7SC7 - chains AP and AQ of the 86 polymer chains in the assembly; structure by electron microscopy, 2.80 A resolution.

Chain AP:
Molecule: Allophycocyanin alpha chain
Source organism: Synechocystis sp. PCC 6803 substr. Kazusa
Reference sequence: Q01951 (PHAA_SYNY3); residue numbers follow UniProt; this construct covers 1-161
Sequence (161 residues; row label = number of the first residue in the row):
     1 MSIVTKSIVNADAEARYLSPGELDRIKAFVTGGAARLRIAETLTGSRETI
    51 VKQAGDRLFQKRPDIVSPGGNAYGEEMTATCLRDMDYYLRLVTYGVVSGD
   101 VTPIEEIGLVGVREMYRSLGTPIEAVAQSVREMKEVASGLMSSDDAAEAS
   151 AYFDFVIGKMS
Unresolved in the structure: 1
Covalent attachments: phycocyanobilin (CYC) linked to Cys81
Residues lining bound ligands: phycocyanobilin (CYC): Leu58, Ile65, Asn71, Ala72, Met77, Thr80, Arg83, Asp84, Met85, Tyr87, Tyr88, Arg90, Leu91, Ile107, Gly108, Met115, Tyr116, Leu119, Thr121, Pro122, Ala125, Val126, Ser129
Swiss-Prot annotation at these positions:
  - binding site ((2R,3E)-phycocyanobilin): Cys81
  - modified residue: Asn71 (N4-methylasparagine)

Chain AQ:
Molecule: Allophycocyanin beta chain
Source organism: Synechocystis sp. PCC 6803 substr. Kazusa
Reference sequence: Q01952 (APCB_SYNY3); numbering as in UniProt (aligned over 1-161)
Sequence (161 residues; numbered 1 to 161; the number before each row is that of its first residue):
     1 MQDAITAVINSADVQGKYLDGAAMDKLKSYFASGELRVRAASVISANAAT
    51 IVKEAVAKSLLYSDVTRPGGNMYTTRRYAACIRDLDYYLRYATYAMLAGD
   101 ASILDERVLNGLKETYNSLGVPISSTVQAIQAIKEVTASLVGADAGKEMG
   151 VYLDYICSGLS
Covalent attachments: phycocyanobilin (CYC) linked to Cys81
Residues lining bound ligands:
  - phycocyanobilin (CYC), molecule 1: Leu60, Val65, Asn71, Met72, Arg76, Arg77, Ala80, Arg83, Asp84, Leu85, Tyr87, Tyr88, Arg107, Val108, Leu112, Thr115, Tyr116, Leu119, Val121, Pro122, Ser125, Thr126, Ala129
  - phycocyanobilin (CYC), molecule 2: Leu61, Tyr62, Ser63, Thr66, Tyr73, Thr75, Tyr78
Swiss-Prot annotation at these positions:
  - binding site ((2R,3E)-phycocyanobilin): Cys81
  - modified residue: Asn71 (N4-methylasparagine)

Interface between chain AP and chain AQ:
Pairs across the interface (62; chain AP residue first):
  Ser2(AP) with Asp3(AQ); Thr6(AQ)
  Val4(AP) with Tyr30(AQ); Leu97(AQ)
  Thr5(AP) with Met1(AQ); Asp3(AQ), hydrogen bond; Thr6(AQ)
  Ile8(AP) with Met1(AQ), hydrophobic; Tyr94(AQ); Leu97(AQ), hydrophobic; Ala98(AQ); Ile103(AQ), hydrophobic
  Ala11(AP) with Tyr94(AQ), hydrogen bond (backbone-side chain)
  Asp12(AP) with Tyr91(AQ), hydrogen bond; Tyr94(AQ), hydrogen bond (backbone-side chain); Arg107(AQ), salt bridge
  Ala15(AP) with Arg90(AQ), hydrogen bond (backbone-side chain)
  Arg16(AP) with Arg90(AQ); Tyr94(AQ), hydrogen bond (backbone-side chain)
  Tyr17(AP) with Ile44(AQ), hydrophobic; Ser45(AQ); Ala48(AQ), hydrophobic; Leu89(AQ); Arg90(AQ), hydrogen bond (side chain-backbone); Thr93(AQ)
  Leu18(AP) with Tyr94(AQ), hydrophobic; Leu97(AQ), hydrophobic
  Leu23(AP) with Val38(AQ); Ala41(AQ), hydrophobic
  Ile26(AP) with Val38(AQ), hydrophobic
  Lys27(AP) with Glu35(AQ), salt bridge; Val38(AQ)
  Phe29(AP) with Ile5(AQ), hydrophobic; Phe31(AQ), hydrophobic
  Val30(AP) with Phe31(AQ); Glu35(AQ)
  Thr31(AP) with Glu35(AQ)
  Gly33(AP) with Phe31(AQ)
  Leu37(AP) with Met24(AQ), hydrophobic; Leu27(AQ), hydrophobic; Lys28(AQ)
  Ala40(AP) with Met24(AQ), hydrophobic
  Glu41(AP) with Met24(AQ)
  Thr44(AP) with Tyr18(AQ); Leu19(AQ)
  Arg47(AP) with Tyr18(AQ)
  Asp86(AP) with Tyr18(AQ), hydrogen bond
  Leu89(AP) with Tyr18(AQ)
  Arg90(AP) with Asp13(AQ), salt bridge; Lys17(AQ); Tyr18(AQ), hydrogen bond (backbone-side chain)
  Tyr94(AP) with Ile9(AQ); Ala12(AQ), hydrogen bond (side chain-backbone); Asp13(AQ), hydrogen bond (side chain-backbone); Lys17(AQ), hydrogen bond (side chain-backbone); Leu19(AQ), hydrophobic
  Val97(AP) with Ile5(AQ), hydrophobic; Ile9(AQ), hydrophobic; Leu27(AQ), hydrophobic
  Ser98(AP) with Ile5(AQ); Ile9(AQ)
  Ile107(AP) with Asp13(AQ)
Other interface residues (no listed pair), chain AP (32 interface residues in all): Val9, Thr93, Pro103
Other interface residues (no listed pair), chain AQ (34 interface residues in all): Gln2, Gly16, Gly34, Asp86

Summary:
32 residues of chain AP and 34 residues of chain AQ are in contact, with 12 hydrogen bonds and 3 salt bridges.
Polar pairs include Asp12(AP)-Arg107(AQ), Lys27(AP)-Glu35(AQ) and Arg90(AP)-Asp13(AQ). Ligands of chain AQ:
phycocyanobilin. Phycocyanobilin is covalently linked to Cys81(AP). Covalently linked phycocyanobilin: at
Cys81(AQ).
Here chain AP is Allophycocyanin alpha chain and chain AQ is Allophycocyanin beta chain, both from
Synechocystis sp. PCC 6803 substr. Kazusa. Entry 7SC7 (Synechocystis PCC 6803 Phycobilisome core from up-down
rod conformation) was determined by electron microscopy, deposited together with 7SC9, 7SCB and 7SCC.
